PDB entry 3V3J | X-ray diffraction, 1.63 A resolution | chain A

Chain A:
Name: Carbonic anhydrase 2
Organism: Homo sapiens
Notes: EC 4.2.1.1
Reference sequence: P00918 (CAH2_HUMAN); the author numbering skips numbers that UniProt does not, so the offset changes along the chain: 1-125 = UniProt 1-125; 127-261 = UniProt 126-260
Amino-acid sequence (260 residues; each row starts with the number of its first residue; note: 1 number in that range is skipped by the numbering (no residue carries it; nothing is unmodelled there)):
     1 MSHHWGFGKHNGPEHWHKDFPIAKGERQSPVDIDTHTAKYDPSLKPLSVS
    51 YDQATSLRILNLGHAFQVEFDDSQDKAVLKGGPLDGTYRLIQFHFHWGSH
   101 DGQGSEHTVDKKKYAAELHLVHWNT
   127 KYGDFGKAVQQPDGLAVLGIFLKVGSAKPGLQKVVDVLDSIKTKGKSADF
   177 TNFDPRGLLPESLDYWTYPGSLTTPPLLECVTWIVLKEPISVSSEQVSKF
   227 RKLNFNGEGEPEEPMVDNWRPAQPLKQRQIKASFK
Not modelled in the structure: 1-2
Sequence notes: engineered mutation Phe7 (Tyr in P00918), Leu62 (Asn in P00918), Gln67 (Asn in P00918), His100 (Leu in P00918), Ser224 (Leu223 in P00918), Pro240 (Leu239 in P00918); conflict Gln253 (Asn252 in P00918)
Metal / ion sites: Zn2+: His94, His96, His119
Swiss-Prot annotation at these positions:
  - active site: His64 (Proton donor/acceptor)
  - binding site (Zn(2+)): His94, His96, His119
  - binding site (substrate): Thr199, Thr200
  - site: Gln92 (Involved in the binding of some activators, including histamine and L-histidine)
  - modified residue: Ser2 (N-acetylserine), Ser166 (Phosphoserine), Ser173 (Phosphoserine)
What the authors report for this chain:
  - conformationally variable residues (order/disorder transition, side-chain flip): Gln67, Lys225
  - mutagenesis - Y7F/N62L/N67Q/L100H/L224S/L240P, Y7F/N62L/L100H/L224S/L240P: decreased catalytic activity
  - mutagenesis - Y7F/N62L/N67Q/L100H/L224S/L240P, Y7F/N62L/L100H/L224S/L240P: unchanged stability
  - catalytic residues: His64 (citing earlier work)
  - mutagenesis - Y7F/L100H/L224S/L240P, Y7F/N67Q/L100H/L224S/L240P, L100H/L224S/L240P (Tm 65 degC): increased stability
  - mutagenesis - Y7F (Tm 53 degC): decreased stability
  - mutagenesis - Y7F (5-fold): increased catalytic activity (citing earlier work)
  - mutagenesis - Y7F/L100H/L224S/L240P, Y7F/N67Q/L100H/L224S/L240P: increased catalytic activity
  - mutagenesis - L100H/L224S/L240P: unchanged catalytic activity on CO2 hydration

Summary:
The Zn2+ site is built by His94, His96 and His119. UniProt lists active-site residue His64, 3 Zn2+-binding
residues and substrate-binding residues Thr199 and Thr200. From the paper: the catalytic residue His64;
Y7F/L100H/L224S/L240P, Y7F/N67Q/L100H/L224S/L240P and L100H/L224S/L240P increase stability; 6 substitutions
were tested in all.
Chain A is Carbonic anhydrase 2 (Homo sapiens); the structure, Kinetic and structural studies of
thermostabilized mutants of HCA II, was determined by X-ray diffraction, deposited together with 3V3F, 3V3G,
3V3H and 3V3I.
